Entry 9AS2 (electron microscopy, 3.21 A resolution); this record covers chains B and E of the 5 polymer chains in the assembly.

Chain B:
Name: G subunit q (Gi2-mini-Gq chimeric)
Organism: Homo sapiens
Sequence (246 residues; numbered 1 to 246; the number before each row is that of its first residue):
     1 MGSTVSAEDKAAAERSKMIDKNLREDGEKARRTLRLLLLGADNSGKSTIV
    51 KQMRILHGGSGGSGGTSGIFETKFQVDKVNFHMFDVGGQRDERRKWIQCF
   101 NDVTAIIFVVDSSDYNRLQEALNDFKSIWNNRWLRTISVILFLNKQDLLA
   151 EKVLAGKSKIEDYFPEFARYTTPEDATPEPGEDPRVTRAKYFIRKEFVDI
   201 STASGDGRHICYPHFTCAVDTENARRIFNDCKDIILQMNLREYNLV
Disordered / not traced: 1-3, 55-65, 173-181

Chain E:
Name: single chain Fab (svFv16)
Organism: Homo sapiens
Notes: antibody fragment or engineered binder
Sequence (267 residues; each row starts with the number of its first residue; note: 5 numbers in that range are skipped by the numbering (no residue carries them; nothing is unmodelled there); a row labelled like 119A-119Q holds insertion residues (119A, then the next letters in order)):
     1 DVQLVESGGGLVQPGGSRKLSCSASGFAFSSFGMHWVRQAPEKGLEWVAY
    51 ISSGSGTIYYADTVKGRFTISRDDPKNTLFLQMTSLRSEDTAMYYCVRSI
   101 YYYGSSPFDFWGQGTTLTV
119A-119Q SSGGGGSGGGGSGGGGS
   125 DIVMTQATSSVPVTPGESVSISCRSSKSLLHSNGNTYLYWFLQRPGQSPQ
   175 LLIYRMSNLASGVPDRFSGSGSGTAFTLTISRLEAEDVGVYYCMQHLEYP
   225 LTFGAGTKLELKAAALEVLFQGPHHHHHHHH
Disordered / not traced: 1, 8-19, 36, 119A-119Q, 236-255
Disulfide bonds: Cys22-Cys96, Cys147-Cys217

How chain B and chain E interact:
Pairs across the interface (18; chain B residue first):
  Thr4(B) - His155(E)  hydrogen bond (backbone-side chain)
  Thr4(B) - Ser156(E)  hydrogen bond (backbone-side chain)
  Ser6(B) - His155(E)
  Ser6(B) - Tyr161(E)  hydrogen bond
  Ser6(B) - Leu221(E)
  Ala7(B) - Leu221(E)  hydrogen bond (backbone-backbone)
  Ala7(B) - Tyr223(E)  hydrophobic
  Glu8(B) - Tyr161(E)
  Glu8(B) - Tyr163(E)  hydrogen bond
  Glu8(B) - Arg179(E)  salt bridge
  Glu8(B) - His220(E)  salt bridge
  Asp9(B) - Asn157(E)
  Lys10(B) - Tyr59(E)  hydrogen bond
  Ala11(B) - Tyr50(E)
  Ala11(B) - Tyr101(E)  hydrophobic
  Glu14(B) - Gly56(E)
  Glu14(B) - Thr57(E)  hydrogen bond
  Met18(B) - Ser53(E)
Also at the interface, not in a pair above, chain B (11 interface residues in all): Val5, Ala12
Also at the interface, not in a pair above, chain E (18 interface residues in all): Ser52, Gly54, Glu222

Overview:
The interface between chain B and chain E involves 11 residues on one side and 18 on the other, with 7
hydrogen bonds and 2 salt bridges. Among the polar pairs are Glu8(B)-Arg179(E), Glu8(B)-His220(E) and
Thr4(B)-His155(E).
Chain B is G subunit q (Gi2-mini-Gq chimeric) and chain E is single chain Fab (svFv16), both from Homo
sapiens; the structure, Global reconstruction of 5-HT2AR bound to DMT in complex with a mini-Gq protein and
scFv16 obtained ..., was determined by electron microscopy (same publication as 9ARY, 9AS0, 9AS4, 9AS6, 9AS8
and 9ASA).
